7JFO - chains B and F of the 24 polymer chains in the assembly; structure by electron microscopy, 2.13 A resolution.

# Chain B (and F)
Name: Ribulose bisphosphate carboxylase small chain 2, chloroplastic
From: Chlamydomonas reinhardtii
Notes: EC 4.1.1.39; chain F of this document is another copy of the same molecule, construct and numbering; everything in this record applies to it too
UniProtKB: P08475 (RBS2_CHLRE); residues -44 to 140 here correspond to UniProt positions 1-185 (UniProt number = residue number + 45)
Sequence (185 residues; numbered -44 to 140; the number before each row is that of its first residue; numbers below 1 keep their minus sign (Met-44 is residue -44)):
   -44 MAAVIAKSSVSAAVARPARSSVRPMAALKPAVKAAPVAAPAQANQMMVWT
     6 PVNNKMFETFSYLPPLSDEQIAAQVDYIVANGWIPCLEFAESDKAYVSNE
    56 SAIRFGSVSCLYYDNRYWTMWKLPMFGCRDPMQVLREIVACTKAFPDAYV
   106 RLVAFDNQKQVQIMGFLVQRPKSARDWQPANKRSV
Disordered / not traced: -44 to 0, 139-140
Swiss-Prot annotation at these positions:
  - modified residue: Met1 (N-methylmethionine)
Reported in the primary citation:
  - mutagenesis - D23A/E24A, M87D/V94D: decreased growth

# Chain B / chain F interface
Pairs across the interface - 20 pairs, chain B then chain F:
  Phe44(B) - Val3(F)  hydrophobic
  Phe44(B) - Pro6(F)  hydrophobic
  Glu46(B) - Val7(F)
  Ile58(B) - Asn54(F)
  Ile58(B) - Glu55(F)
  Ile58(B) - Ala57(F)
  Ile58(B) - Ile58(F)
  Arg59(B) - Asn54(F)  hydrogen bond
  Arg59(B) - Ser64(F)  hydrogen bond (backbone-side chain)
  Arg59(B) - Leu66(F)
  Arg59(B) - Tyr67(F)  hydrogen bond (side chain-backbone)
  Arg59(B) - Tyr68(F)
  Gly61(B) - Ser62(F)
  Thr74(B) - Pro6(F)
  Trp76(B) - Val3(F)  hydrophobic
  Lys77(B) - Met1(F)  hydrogen bond (side chain-backbone)
  Lys77(B) - Val3(F)
  Phe100(B) - Thr5(F)
  Phe100(B) - Val7(F)  hydrophobic
  Phe100(B) - Arg138(F)
Other interface residues (no listed pair), chain B (11 interface residues in all): Met75, Ala99
Other interface residues (no listed pair), chain F (16 interface residues in all): Cys65

# Summary
Chain B and chain F form an interface of 11 and 16 residues respectively; the contacts include 4 hydrogen
bonds. Polar pairs include Arg59(B)-Asn54(F), Arg59(B)-Ser64(F) and Arg59(B)-Tyr67(F). From the paper:
D23A/E24A and M87D/V94D of chain B reduce growth.
Both chains are Ribulose bisphosphate carboxylase small chain 2, chloroplastic (Chlamydomonas reinhardtii).
Entry 7JFO (EPYC1(49-72)-bound Rubisco) was determined by electron microscopy together with 7JN4 and 7JSX from
the same study.
